PDB entry 1K6C | X-ray diffraction, 2.20 A resolution | chains A and B

# Chain A (and B)
Name: POL polyprotein
Organism: Human immunodeficiency virus 1
Notes: EC 3.4.23.16; fragment: HIV-1 PROTEASE, Residues 57-155; chain B of this document is another copy of the same molecule, construct and numbering; everything in this record applies to it too
UniProtKB: P35963 (POL_HV1Y2); residues 1-99 here correspond to UniProt positions 57-155 (UniProt number = residue number + 56)
Chain sequence (99 residues; numbered 1 to 99; the number before each row is that of its first residue):
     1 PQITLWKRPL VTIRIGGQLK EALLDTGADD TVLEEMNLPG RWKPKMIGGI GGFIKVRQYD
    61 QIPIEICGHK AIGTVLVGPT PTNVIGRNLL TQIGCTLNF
Construct notes: engineered mutation K7 (Gln63 in P35963), R14 (Lys70 in P35963), T82 (Val138 in P35963), V84 (Ile140 in P35963)
Ligand contacts: indinavir (MK1; N-[2(R)-hydroxy-1(S)-indanyl]-5-[(2(S)-tertiary butylaminocarbonyl)-4(3-pyridylmethyl)piperazino]-4(S)-hydroxy-2(R)-phenylmethylpentanamide): R8, L23, D25, G27, A28, D29, D30, V32, I47, G48, G49, I50, P81, T82, V84
From the paper describing this entry:
  - binding site for indinavir: I50
  - conformationally variable residues (side-chain flip): I47, V84

# How chain A and chain B interact
Residue-residue contacts - 94 pairs, chain A then chain B:
  P1(A) - L97(B)
  P1(A) - N98(B)
  P1(A) - F99(B)  hydrogen bond (backbone-backbone)
  Q2(A) - T96(B)  hydrogen bond
  Q2(A) - L97(B)
  Q2(A) - N98(B)  hydrogen bond
  I3(A) - T96(B)
  I3(A) - L97(B)  hydrogen bond (backbone-backbone)
  I3(A) - F99(B)  hydrophobic
  L5(A) - T26(B)
  L5(A) - R87(B)  hydrogen bond (backbone-side chain)
  L5(A) - L90(B)  hydrophobic
  L5(A) - T91(B)
  L5(A) - C95(B)
  W6(A) - R87(B)  hydrogen bond (backbone-side chain)
  W6(A) - T91(B)
  K7(A) - R87(B)
  R8(A) - D29(B)  salt bridge
  R8(A) - R87(B)
  P9(A) - T26(B)
  P9(A) - R87(B)
  L23(A) - G27(B)
  L24(A) - T26(B)  hydrogen bond (backbone-side chain)
  L24(A) - L97(B)  hydrophobic
  D25(A) - D25(B)
  D25(A) - T26(B)
  D25(A) - G27(B)  hydrogen bond (side chain-backbone)
  T26(A) - L5(B)
  T26(A) - P9(B)
  T26(A) - L24(B)  hydrogen bond (side chain-backbone)
  T26(A) - D25(B)
  T26(A) - T26(B)  hydrogen bond (backbone-side chain)
  T26(A) - L97(B)
  G27(A) - L23(B)
  G27(A) - D25(B)  hydrogen bond (backbone-side chain)
  D29(A) - R8(B)  salt bridge
  G49(A) - I50(B)
  G49(A) - P81(B)
  I50(A) - G49(B)
  I50(A) - I50(B)  hydrogen bond (backbone-backbone)
  I50(A) - G51(B)  hydrogen bond (backbone-backbone)
  I50(A) - G52(B)
  I50(A) - I54(B)
  I50(A) - T80(B)
  I50(A) - P81(B)
  G51(A) - I50(B)  hydrogen bond (backbone-backbone)
  G51(A) - G51(B)
  G51(A) - G52(B)
  G51(A) - I54(B)
  G52(A) - I50(B)
  G52(A) - G51(B)  hydrogen bond (backbone-backbone)
  I54(A) - I50(B)  hydrophobic
  I54(A) - G51(B)
  H69(A) - F99(B)
  T80(A) - I50(B)
  R87(A) - L5(B)  hydrogen bond (side chain-backbone)
  R87(A) - W6(B)  hydrogen bond (side chain-backbone)
  R87(A) - K7(B)
  R87(A) - R8(B)
  R87(A) - P9(B)
  T91(A) - L5(B)
  T91(A) - W6(B)
  I93(A) - F99(B)
  G94(A) - N98(B)
  G94(A) - F99(B)
  C95(A) - L5(B)
  C95(A) - L97(B)  hydrophobic
  C95(A) - N98(B)
  C95(A) - F99(B)  hydrophobic
  T96(A) - Q2(B)
  T96(A) - I3(B)
  T96(A) - T96(B)
  T96(A) - L97(B)
  T96(A) - N98(B)  hydrogen bond (backbone-backbone)
  L97(A) - P1(B)
  L97(A) - Q2(B)
  L97(A) - I3(B)  hydrogen bond (backbone-backbone)
  L97(A) - L24(B)  hydrophobic
  L97(A) - T26(B)
  L97(A) - C95(B)  hydrophobic
  L97(A) - T96(B)
  L97(A) - L97(B)  hydrophobic
  N98(A) - P1(B)
  N98(A) - Q2(B)  hydrogen bond
  N98(A) - G94(B)
  N98(A) - C95(B)
  N98(A) - T96(B)  hydrogen bond (backbone-backbone)
  N98(A) - N98(B)  hydrogen bond
  F99(A) - P1(B)  hydrogen bond (backbone-backbone)
  F99(A) - I3(B)  hydrophobic
  F99(A) - H69(B)
  F99(A) - I93(B)
  F99(A) - G94(B)
  F99(A) - C95(B)  hydrophobic
Interface residues without a listed pair, chain A (35 interface residues in all): T4, F53, C67, P81, L90
Interface residues without a listed pair, chain B (36 interface residues in all): T4, F53, I66, C67

# Summary
The interface between chain A and chain B involves 35 residues on one side and 36 on the other; the contacts
include 23 hydrogen bonds and 2 salt bridges. Among the polar pairs are R8(A)-D29(B), Q2(A)-T96(B) and
Q2(A)-N98(B). From the paper: a binding site for indinavir at I50(A); conformational variability at I47(A) and
V84(A).
Both chains are POL polyprotein (Human immunodeficiency virus 1). Entry 1K6C (Lack of synergy for inhibitors
targeting A multi-drug resistant HIV-1 protease) was determined by X-ray diffraction, deposited together with
1K6P, 1K6T and 1K6V.
